5YWC - chains A and C of the 8 polymer chains in the assembly; structure by electron microscopy, 4.30 A resolution (low resolution: residue-level contacts below are approximate; hydrogen-bond / salt-bridge calls are withheld).

# Chain A (and C)
Name: ATP-sensitive inward rectifier potassium channel 11
Organism: Mus musculus
Notes: chain C of this document is another copy of the same molecule, construct and numbering; everything in this record applies to it too
UniProtKB: Q61743 (KCJ11_MOUSE); residues 1-390 here = UniProt positions 1-390
Amino-acid sequence (390 residues; row label = number of the first residue in the row):
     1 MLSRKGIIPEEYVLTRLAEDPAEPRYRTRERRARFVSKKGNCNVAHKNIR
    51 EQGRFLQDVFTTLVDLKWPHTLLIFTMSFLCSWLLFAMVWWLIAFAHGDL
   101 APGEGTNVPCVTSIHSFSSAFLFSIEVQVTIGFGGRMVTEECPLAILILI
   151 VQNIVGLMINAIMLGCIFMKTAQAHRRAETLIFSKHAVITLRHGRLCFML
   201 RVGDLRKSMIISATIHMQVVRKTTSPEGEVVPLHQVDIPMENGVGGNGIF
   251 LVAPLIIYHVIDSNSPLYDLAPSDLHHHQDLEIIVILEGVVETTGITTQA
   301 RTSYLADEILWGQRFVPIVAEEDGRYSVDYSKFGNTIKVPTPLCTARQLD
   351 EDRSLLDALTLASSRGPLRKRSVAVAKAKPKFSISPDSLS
Not modelled in the structure: 1-31, 357-390
Disulfide bonds: Cys110-Cys142
Ligand contacts:
  - ADP (adenosine-5'-diphosphate), molecule 1: Asn48, Ile49, Arg50
  - ADP, molecule 2: Ile182, Phe183, Ser184, Lys185, Leu205, Tyr330, Ser331, Phe333, Gly334
Swiss-Prot annotation at these positions:
  - motif: Thr130 to Gly135 (Selectivity filter)
  - binding site (ATP): Asn48, Arg50, Tyr330
  - binding site (K(+)): Thr130, Phe133
  - binding site (a 1,2-diacyl-sn-glycero-3-phospho-(1D-myo-inositol-4,5-bisphosphate)): Arg176
  - site: Asn160 (Role in the control of polyamine-mediated channel gating and in the blocking by intracellular magnesium)
  - modified residue: Thr341 (Phosphothreonine), Ser385 (Phosphoserine)

# How chain A and chain C interact
Pairs across the interface (97; chain A residue first):
  Ala33(A) - Gly324(C)
  Ala33(A) - Arg325(C)
  Ala33(A) - Tyr326(C)
  Arg34(A) - Tyr326(C)
  Phe35(A) - Val252(C)
  Phe35(A) - Tyr326(C)
  Cys42(A) - Val252(C)
  Asn43(A) - Arg325(C)
  Val44(A) - Tyr326(C)
  Val44(A) - Val328(C)
  Ala45(A) - Arg325(C)
  Ala45(A) - Tyr326(C)
  Ala45(A) - Ser327(C)
  Ala45(A) - Val328(C)
  His46(A) - Val252(C)
  His46(A) - Val328(C)
  His46(A) - Tyr330(C)
  Lys47(A) - Val328(C)
  Lys47(A) - Asp329(C)
  Lys47(A) - Tyr330(C)
  Asn48(A) - Asp329(C)
  Asn48(A) - Tyr330(C)
  Asn48(A) - Ser331(C)
  Ile49(A) - Tyr330(C)
  Arg54(A) - Glu179(C)
  Arg54(A) - Leu205(C)
  Arg54(A) - Arg206(C)
  Phe55(A) - Leu205(C)
  Phe55(A) - Arg206(C)
  Gln57(A) - Arg176(C)
  Gln57(A) - Glu179(C)
  Asp58(A) - Arg206(C)
  Phe60(A) - Trp68(C)
  Phe60(A) - Thr171(C)
  Val64(A) - Thr293(C)
  Phe123(A) - Phe133(C)
  Val127(A) - Ile131(C)
  Thr130(A) - Thr130(C)
  Thr130(A) - Ile131(C)
  Ile131(A) - Ile131(C)
  Gly132(A) - Ile131(C)
  Gly132(A) - Gly132(C)
  Gly134(A) - Phe133(C)
  Arg136(A) - Phe133(C)
  Met137(A) - Phe133(C)
  Met137(A) - Gly135(C)
  Met137(A) - Arg136(C)
  Val138(A) - Leu122(C)
  Val138(A) - Phe133(C)
  Val138(A) - Arg136(C)
  Glu140(A) - Ser118(C)
  Glu140(A) - Ser119(C)
  Ile146(A) - Leu122(C)
  Ile150(A) - Trp83(C)
  Ile150(A) - Phe121(C)
  Ile150(A) - Ile125(C)
  Asn153(A) - Val129(C)
  Asn153(A) - Ile131(C)
  Ile154(A) - Phe79(C)
  Leu157(A) - Phe79(C)
  Leu157(A) - Asn160(C)
  Met158(A) - Phe75(C)
  Met158(A) - Met163(C)
  Ala161(A) - Ile167(C)
  Ile162(A) - Ile167(C)
  Ile162(A) - Thr171(C)
  Leu164(A) - Leu164(C)
  Gly165(A) - Phe168(C)
  Phe168(A) - Phe168(C)
  Met169(A) - Phe168(C)
  Met169(A) - Thr171(C)
  Met169(A) - Ala172(C)
  Met169(A) - Thr293(C)
  Ala172(A) - Thr293(C)
  Gln173(A) - Thr293(C)
  Gln218(A) - Phe250(C)
  Pro226(A) - His193(C)
  Glu227(A) - Leu191(C)
  Glu229(A) - Arg314(C)
  Pro232(A) - Pro317(C)
  Pro232(A) - Val319(C)
  Gln235(A) - Phe250(C)
  Gln235(A) - Val252(C)
  Asp237(A) - Gly243(C)
  Asp237(A) - Val244(C)
  Pro239(A) - Val244(C)
  Ile284(A) - Phe250(C)
  Ile286(A) - Phe250(C)
  Ile296(A) - Glu292(C)
  Ile296(A) - Thr293(C)
  Ile296(A) - Thr294(C)
  Ile296(A) - Gly295(C)
  Thr297(A) - Ile211(C)
  Thr297(A) - Val290(C)
  Gln299(A) - Met209(C)
  Gln299(A) - Phe250(C)
  Arg301(A) - Met209(C)
Also at the interface, not in a pair above, chain A (64 interface residues in all): Val36, Thr61, Thr62, Phe133, Thr139, Leu149, Val230, Leu233, Glu288
Also at the interface, not in a pair above, chain C (58 interface residues in all): Thr76, Gln173, Thr180, Asp204, Ser212, Gly245, Glu321

# Summary
64 residues of chain A and 58 residues of chain C are in contact. Ligands of chain A: ADP. UniProt lists 3
ATP-binding residues, K+-binding residues Thr130(A) and Phe133(A) and residue binding
1,2-diacyl-sn-glycero-3-phospho-(1D-myo-inositol-4,5-bisphosphate) Arg176(A) on chain A.
Both chains are ATP-sensitive inward rectifier potassium channel 11 (Mus musculus). Entry 5YWC (Structure of
pancreatic ATP-sensitive potassium channel bound with Mg-ADP (CTD class1 at 4.3A)) was determined by electron
microscopy together with 5YKE, 5YKF, 5YKG, 5YW8, 5YW9, 5YWA and 5YWB from the same study.
